PDB entry 2NQB | X-ray diffraction, 2.30 A resolution | chains E and F of the 10 polymer chains in the assembly

# Chain E
Name: Histone H3
Organism: Drosophila melanogaster
UniProtKB: P02299 (H3_DROME); residues 601-735 here correspond to UniProt positions 1-135 (UniProt number = residue number - 600)
Chain sequence (135 residues; each row starts with the number of its first residue):
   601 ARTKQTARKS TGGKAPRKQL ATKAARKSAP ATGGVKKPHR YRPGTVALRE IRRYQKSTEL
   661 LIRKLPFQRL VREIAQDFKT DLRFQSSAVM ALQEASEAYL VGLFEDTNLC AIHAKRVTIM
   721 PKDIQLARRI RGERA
Not modelled in the structure: 601-637

# Chain F
Name: Histone H4
Organism: Drosophila melanogaster
UniProtKB: P84040 (H4_DROME); residues 201-302 here correspond to UniProt positions 1-102 (UniProt number = residue number - 200)
Chain sequence (103 residues; each row starts with the number of its first residue):
   200 ITGRGKGGKG LGKGGAKRHR KVLRDNIQGI TKPAIRRLAR RGGVKRISGL IYEETRGVLK
   260 VFLENVIRDA VTYTEHAKRK TVTAMDVVYA LKRQGRTLYG FGG
Not modelled in the structure: 200-216
Differences from the reference sequence: expression tag (200)

# Interface between chain E and chain F
Residue-residue contacts (101):
  Gly-644(E) / Lys-244(F)
  Ala-647(E) / Arg-239(F)
  Ala-647(E) / Lys-244(F)
  Glu-650(E) / Arg-239(F)  salt bridge
  Ile-651(E) / Arg-239(F)
  Ile-651(E) / Gly-242(F)
  Ile-651(E) / Val-243(F)
  Tyr-654(E) / Arg-236(F)
  Tyr-654(E) / Arg-239(F)
  Tyr-654(E) / Arg-240(F)  hydrogen bond (backbone-side chain)
  Gln-655(E) / Arg-240(F)  hydrogen bond (side chain-backbone)
  Gln-655(E) / Gly-242(F)
  Ser-657(E) / Arg-240(F)  hydrogen bond
  Thr-658(E) / Arg-240(F)
  Glu-659(E) / Arg-240(F)  salt bridge
  Leu-661(E) / Ala-233(F)
  Leu-661(E) / Arg-236(F)  hydrogen bond (backbone-side chain)
  Leu-661(E) / Leu-237(F)  hydrophobic
  Leu-661(E) / Arg-240(F)
  Ile-662(E) / Ile-229(F)  hydrophobic
  Ile-662(E) / Leu-237(F)  hydrophobic
  Pro-666(E) / Gly-228(F)
  Phe-667(E) / Leu-262(F)  hydrophobic
  Arg-669(E) / Asn-225(F)
  Leu-670(E) / Asn-225(F)
  Leu-670(E) / Ile-226(F)
  Leu-670(E) / Ile-229(F)  hydrophobic
  Leu-670(E) / Leu-262(F)  hydrophobic
  Val-671(E) / Ile-266(F)
  Arg-672(E) / Leu-222(F)
  Glu-673(E) / Leu-222(F)
  Glu-673(E) / Arg-223(F)
  Glu-673(E) / Asp-224(F)  hydrogen bond (side chain-backbone)
  Glu-673(E) / Asn-225(F)  hydrogen bond
  Ile-674(E) / Leu-262(F)  hydrophobic
  Ile-674(E) / Ile-266(F)  hydrophobic
  Ala-675(E) / Ile-266(F)  hydrophobic
  Gln-676(E) / Leu-222(F)
  Phe-678(E) / Arg-267(F)
  Phe-678(E) / Val-270(F)  hydrophobic
  Lys-679(E) / Val-270(F)
  Lys-679(E) / Glu-274(F)
  Leu-682(E) / Val-270(F)  hydrophobic
  Leu-682(E) / Lys-279(F)
  Arg-683(E) / Lys-279(F)  hydrogen bond (backbone-backbone)
  Arg-683(E) / Thr-280(F)
  Arg-683(E) / Val-281(F)  hydrogen bond (backbone-backbone)
  Phe-684(E) / Val-281(F)  hydrophobic
  Gln-685(E) / Val-281(F)  hydrogen bond (backbone-backbone)
  Gln-685(E) / Thr-282(F)
  Gln-685(E) / Ala-283(F)  hydrogen bond (side chain-backbone)
  Ser-687(E) / Ala-283(F)
  Ser-687(E) / Phe-300(F)
  Ala-688(E) / Val-281(F)
  Ala-688(E) / Thr-282(F)
  Ala-688(E) / Ala-283(F)
  Ala-688(E) / Val-286(F)
  Met-690(E) / Phe-300(F)  hydrophobic
  Ala-691(E) / Val-286(F)  hydrophobic
  Ala-691(E) / Leu-297(F)
  Ala-691(E) / Phe-300(F)
  Leu-692(E) / Val-265(F)  hydrophobic
  Leu-692(E) / Val-286(F)  hydrophobic
  Glu-694(E) / Phe-300(F)
  Ala-695(E) / Phe-261(F)
  Ala-695(E) / Leu-290(F)  hydrophobic
  Ser-696(E) / Leu-258(F)
  Ser-696(E) / Phe-261(F)
  Ser-696(E) / Leu-262(F)
  Glu-697(E) / Leu-237(F)
  Tyr-699(E) / Val-257(F)
  Tyr-699(E) / Phe-261(F)  hydrophobic
  Tyr-699(E) / Arg-295(F)
  Leu-700(E) / Leu-237(F)  hydrophobic
  Val-701(E) / Leu-237(F)
  Val-701(E) / Arg-240(F)
  Val-701(E) / Gly-241(F)
  Leu-703(E) / Val-257(F)  hydrophobic
  Phe-704(E) / Ile-234(F)  hydrophobic
  Phe-704(E) / Leu-237(F)
  Phe-704(E) / Ala-238(F)  hydrophobic
  Phe-704(E) / Val-243(F)
  Phe-704(E) / Thr-254(F)
  Glu-705(E) / Gly-241(F)
  Asn-708(E) / Gly-242(F)  hydrogen bond (side chain-backbone)
  Asn-708(E) / Val-243(F)
  Val-717(E) / Arg-245(F)  hydrogen bond (backbone-backbone)
  Thr-718(E) / Arg-245(F)  hydrogen bond
  Thr-718(E) / Ile-246(F)
  Thr-718(E) / Ser-247(F)
  Ile-719(E) / Val-243(F)  hydrophobic
  Ile-719(E) / Arg-245(F)  hydrogen bond (backbone-backbone)
  Ile-719(E) / Ser-247(F)  hydrogen bond (backbone-backbone)
  Ile-719(E) / Ile-250(F)
  Met-720(E) / Ser-247(F)
  Met-720(E) / Ile-250(F)
  Pro-721(E) / Ser-247(F)
  Pro-721(E) / Leu-249(F)  hydrophobic
  Pro-721(E) / Ile-250(F)
  Ile-724(E) / Ile-250(F)  hydrophobic
  Gln-725(E) / Glu-253(F)  hydrogen bond
Interface residues without a listed pair, chain E (54 interface residues in all): Leu-648, Asp-681, Ala-698, Arg-728
Interface residues without a listed pair, chain F (47 interface residues in all): Lys-259, Glu-263, Thr-271

# In short
Chain E and chain F form an interface of 54 and 47 residues respectively; the contacts include 16 hydrogen
bonds and 2 salt bridges. Polar pairs include Glu-650(E)/Arg-239(F), Glu-659(E)/Arg-240(F) and
Tyr-654(E)/Arg-240(F).
Here chain E is Histone H3 and chain F is Histone H4, both from Drosophila melanogaster. Entry 2NQB
(Drosophila Nucleosome Structure) was determined by X-ray diffraction.
